Entry 9BFM (electron microscopy, 2.71 A resolution); this record covers chains A and B of the 3 polymer chains in the assembly.

# Chain A (and B)
Molecule: Multidrug efflux pump subunit AcrB
From: Escherichia coli K-12
Notes: chain B of this document is another copy of the same molecule, construct and numbering; everything in this record applies to it too
UniProtKB: P31224 (ACRB_ECOLI); residues 1-1049 here = UniProt positions 1-1049
Sequence (1049 residues; each row starts with the number of its first residue):
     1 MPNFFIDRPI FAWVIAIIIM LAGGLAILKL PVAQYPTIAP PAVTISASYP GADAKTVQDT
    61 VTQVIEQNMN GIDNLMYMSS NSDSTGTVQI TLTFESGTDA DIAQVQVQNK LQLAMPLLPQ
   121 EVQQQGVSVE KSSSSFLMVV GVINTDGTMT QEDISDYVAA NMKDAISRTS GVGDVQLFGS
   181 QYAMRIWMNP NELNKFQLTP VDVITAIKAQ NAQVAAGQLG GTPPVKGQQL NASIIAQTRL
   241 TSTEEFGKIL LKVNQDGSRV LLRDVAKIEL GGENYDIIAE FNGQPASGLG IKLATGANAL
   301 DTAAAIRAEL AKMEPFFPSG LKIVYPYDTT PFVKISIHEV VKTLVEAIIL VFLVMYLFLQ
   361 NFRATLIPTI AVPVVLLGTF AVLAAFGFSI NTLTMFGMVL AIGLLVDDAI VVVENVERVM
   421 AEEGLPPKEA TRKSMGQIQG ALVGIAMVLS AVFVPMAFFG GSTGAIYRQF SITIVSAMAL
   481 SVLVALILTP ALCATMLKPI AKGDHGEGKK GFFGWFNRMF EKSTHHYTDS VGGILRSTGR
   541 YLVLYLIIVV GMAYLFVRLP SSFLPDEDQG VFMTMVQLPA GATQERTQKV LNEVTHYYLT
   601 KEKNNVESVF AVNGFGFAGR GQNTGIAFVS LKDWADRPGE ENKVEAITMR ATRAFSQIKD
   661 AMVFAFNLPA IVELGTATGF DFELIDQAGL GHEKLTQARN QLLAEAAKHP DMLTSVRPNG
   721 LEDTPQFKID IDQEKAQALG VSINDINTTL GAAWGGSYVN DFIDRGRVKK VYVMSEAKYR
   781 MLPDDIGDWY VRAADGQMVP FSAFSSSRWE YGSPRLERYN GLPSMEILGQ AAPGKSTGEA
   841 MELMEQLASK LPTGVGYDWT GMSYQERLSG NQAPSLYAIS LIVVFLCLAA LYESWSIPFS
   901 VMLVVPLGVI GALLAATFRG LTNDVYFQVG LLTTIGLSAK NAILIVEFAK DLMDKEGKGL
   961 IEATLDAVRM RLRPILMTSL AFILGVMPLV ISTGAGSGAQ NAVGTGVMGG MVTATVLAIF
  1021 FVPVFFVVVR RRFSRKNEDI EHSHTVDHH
Unresolved in the structure: 1035-1049 (chain B: 1034-1049)
Small-molecule neighbours: A1AON ((2S)-1-(3,4-dichlorophenoxy)-3-(4-{[4-(trifluoromethyl)pyrimidin-2-yl]amino}piperidin-1-yl)propan-2-ol): Phe136, Val139, Gln151, Gln176, Phe178, Gly179, Ile277, Ile278, Ala279, Ala286, Ser287, Gly288, Pro326, Tyr327, Phe610, Val612, Phe615, Phe628
From the paper describing this entry:
  - binding site for A1AON: Phe136, Val139, Phe178, Ile277, Ala279, Tyr327, Phe610, Val612, Phe615, Phe628

# Interface between chain A and chain B
Contacting residue pairs (125):
  Pro50(A) - Ala215(B)
  Gly51(A) - Ala215(B)
  Gly51(A) - Ala216(B)  hydrogen bond (backbone-backbone)
  Gly51(A) - Gly217(B)  hydrogen bond (backbone-backbone)
  Ala52(A) - Ala215(B)  hydrophobic
  Asp53(A) - Ile235(B)
  Lys55(A) - Gln213(B)
  Thr56(A) - Gln213(B)  hydrogen bond
  Asp59(A) - Gln213(B)
  Asp59(A) - Ile763(B)
  Asp59(A) - Val768(B)
  Thr60(A) - Arg239(B)
  Gln63(A) - Gly766(B)  hydrogen bond (side chain-backbone)
  Gln63(A) - Arg767(B)
  Gln63(A) - Val768(B)  hydrogen bond (side chain-backbone)
  Gln67(A) - Asp164(B)
  Gln67(A) - Arg767(B)
  Gln67(A) - Val768(B)
  Met69(A) - Arg168(B)
  Asn70(A) - Asp164(B)
  Asn70(A) - Ser167(B)
  Asn70(A) - Arg168(B)
  Gly71(A) - Ser167(B)  hydrogen bond (backbone-backbone)
  Asp73(A) - Asp101(B)
  Asp73(A) - Lys131(B)  salt bridge
  Asn74(A) - Ser170(B)  hydrogen bond (backbone-side chain)
  Met78(A) - Arg168(B)
  Ser84(A) - Gln218(B)
  Ser84(A) - Ser233(B)
  Ile102(A) - Asp101(B)
  Gln106(A) - Asp101(B)
  Asn109(A) - Gln108(B)  hydrogen bond (backbone-side chain)
  Lys110(A) - Val129(B)  hydrogen bond (side chain-backbone)
  Gln112(A) - Gln112(B)
  Leu113(A) - Gln108(B)
  Leu113(A) - Val127(B)
  Leu113(A) - Val129(B)
  Pro116(A) - Met115(B)  hydrophobic
  Pro116(A) - Gln123(B)
  Leu117(A) - Gln124(B)
  Trp187(A) - Pro223(B)  hydrophobic
  Tyr275(A) - Thr222(B)
  Tyr275(A) - Pro223(B)  hydrophobic
  Asp276(A) - Thr222(B)  hydrogen bond
  Gly581(A) - Gln229(B)
  Gly581(A) - Asn231(B)  hydrogen bond (backbone-backbone)
  Ala582(A) - Asn231(B)
  Thr583(A) - Gln228(B)  hydrogen bond (side chain-backbone)
  Thr583(A) - Gln229(B)
  Thr583(A) - Leu230(B)
  Thr583(A) - Asn231(B)
  Gln584(A) - Thr222(B)
  Gln584(A) - Pro224(B)
  Glu585(A) - Lys226(B)
  Glu585(A) - Gly227(B)  hydrogen bond (side chain-backbone)
  Arg586(A) - Gln229(B)
  Gln622(A) - Gly220(B)
  Gln622(A) - Thr222(B)
  Gln622(A) - Asn231(B)  hydrogen bond
  Gln687(A) - Asn161(B)
  Gln687(A) - Phe316(B)
  Pro725(A) - Ala232(B)
  Gln726(A) - Ser233(B)
  Gln726(A) - Ile235(B)
  Phe727(A) - Leu219(B)  hydrophobic
  Phe727(A) - Ser233(B)  hydrogen bond (backbone-backbone)
  Phe727(A) - Ile234(B)
  Phe727(A) - Ile235(B)  hydrogen bond (backbone-backbone)
  Lys728(A) - Ile235(B)
  Lys728(A) - Ala236(B)
  Ile729(A) - Ile234(B)  hydrophobic
  Ile729(A) - Ile235(B)  hydrogen bond (backbone-backbone)
  Ile729(A) - Ala236(B)
  Gln733(A) - Gln210(B)
  Gln733(A) - Gln237(B)  hydrogen bond
  Glu734(A) - Leu250(B)
  Glu734(A) - Arg259(B)  salt bridge
  Gln737(A) - Gln210(B)
  Gln737(A) - Leu250(B)  hydrogen bond (side chain-backbone)
  Gln737(A) - Val253(B)
  Asn747(A) - Val214(B)
  Leu750(A) - Ala216(B)  hydrophobic
  Gly751(A) - Ala215(B)
  Trp754(A) - Ala216(B)
  Trp754(A) - Gly217(B)
  Trp754(A) - Gln218(B)  hydrogen bond (backbone-backbone)
  Trp754(A) - Leu219(B)  hydrophobic
  Trp754(A) - Ile234(B)  hydrophobic
  Gly755(A) - Gly217(B)
  Ala777(A) - Pro223(B)
  Ala777(A) - Val225(B)
  Lys778(A) - Val225(B)
  Arg780(A) - Gly220(B)
  Arg780(A) - Gly221(B)  hydrogen bond (side chain-backbone)
  Arg780(A) - Pro223(B)  hydrogen bond (side chain-backbone)
  Met781(A) - Leu219(B)
  Met781(A) - Gly220(B)  hydrogen bond (backbone-backbone)
  Met781(A) - Gly221(B)
  Met781(A) - Pro223(B)
  Met781(A) - Pro224(B)  hydrophobic
  Met781(A) - Val225(B)
  Met781(A) - Gln228(B)  hydrogen bond (backbone-side chain)
  Pro783(A) - Leu219(B)  hydrophobic
  Trp809(A) - Leu219(B)  hydrophobic
  Trp809(A) - Leu230(B)  hydrophobic
  Trp809(A) - Ala232(B)  hydrophobic
  Glu810(A) - Ile235(B)
  Asn820(A) - Arg168(B)  hydrogen bond (backbone-side chain)
  Val855(A) - Phe316(B)
  Gly856(A) - Phe316(B)
  Asp858(A) - Lys312(B)  salt bridge
  Ile882(A) - Leu21(B)  hydrophobic
  Leu886(A) - Val14(B)
  Leu886(A) - Ile17(B)  hydrophobic
  Leu886(A) - Leu21(B)  hydrophobic
  Ala889(A) - Ile10(B)
  Ala890(A) - Phe11(B)  hydrophobic
  Ala890(A) - Val14(B)  hydrophobic
  Glu893(A) - Arg8(B)
  Glu893(A) - Pro9(B)
  Glu893(A) - Ile10(B)  hydrogen bond (side chain-backbone)
  Glu893(A) - Phe11(B)
  Ser894(A) - Ile10(B)
  Trp895(A) - Ile10(B)
  Trp895(A) - Trp13(B)  hydrophobic
Other interface residues (no listed pair), chain A (80 interface residues in all): Tyr49, Glu66, Leu75, Val105, Gly689, Ile743, Asn744, Met774, Leu782, Arg818, Gly821, Gly854, Ile879
Other interface residues (no listed pair), chain B (68 interface residues in all): Ile18, Leu25, Ile102, Gln104, Val105, Leu111, Ser128, Val172, Ala209, Arg765

# Overview
80 residues of chain A and 68 residues of chain B are in contact, with 26 hydrogen bonds and 3 salt bridges.
Polar pairs include Asp73(A)-Lys131(B), Glu734(A)-Arg259(B) and Asp858(A)-Lys312(B). Ligands of chain A:
compound A1AON. From the paper: a binding site for A1AON at Phe136(A), Val139(A) and Phe178(A) among others.
Chain A and chain B are both Multidrug efflux pump subunit AcrB (Escherichia coli K-12); the structure,
Cryo-EM co-structure of AcrB with the EPM35 efflux pump inhibitor, was determined by electron microscopy,
deposited together with 9BFH, 9BFN, 9BFT and 6OR2.
